Entry 5EWJ (X-ray diffraction, 2.77 A resolution); this record covers chains A and B.

== Chain A ==
Name: NMDA glutamate receptor subunit
Source organism: Xenopus laevis
Notes: fragment: Amino Terminal Domain
UniProt: Q91977 (Q91977_XENLA); residue numbers follow UniProt; this construct covers 23-408
Chain sequence (390 residues; row label = number of the first residue in the row):
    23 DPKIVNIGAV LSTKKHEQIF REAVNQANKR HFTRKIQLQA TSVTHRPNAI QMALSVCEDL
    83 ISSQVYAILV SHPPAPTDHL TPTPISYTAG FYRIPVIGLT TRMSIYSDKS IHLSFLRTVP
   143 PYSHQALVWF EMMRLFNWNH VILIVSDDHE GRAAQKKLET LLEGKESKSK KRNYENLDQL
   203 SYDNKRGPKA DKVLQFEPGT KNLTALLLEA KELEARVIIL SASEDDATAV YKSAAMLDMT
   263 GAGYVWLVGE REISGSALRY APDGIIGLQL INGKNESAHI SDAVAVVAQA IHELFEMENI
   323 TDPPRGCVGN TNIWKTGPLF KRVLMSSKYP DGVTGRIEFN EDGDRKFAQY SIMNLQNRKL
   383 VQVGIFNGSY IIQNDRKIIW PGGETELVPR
Unresolved in the structure: 97-101, 186-208, 408-412
Sequence notes: engineered mutation Gln-61 (Asn in Q91977), Gln-371 (Asn in Q91977); expression tag (409-412)
Disulfide bonds: Cys-79/Cys-329
Glycans and other covalent adducts: N-acetylglucosamine (NAG) linked to Asn-297, Asn-389
Ion coordination: Na+: Phe-137, Asp-364
Residues lining bound ligands: Ifenprodil (QEL; 4-[(1R,2S)-2-(4-benzylpiperidin-1-yl)-1-hydroxypropyl]phenol): Tyr-109, Thr-110, Gly-112, Phe-113, Arg-115, Lys-131, Ser-132, Ile-133, Leu-135
Reported in the primary citation:
  - binding site for Ifenprodil: Ser-132, Leu-135
  - mutagenesis - Y109S (<2-fold): unchanged binding to Ifenprodil
  - mutagenesis - L135W (5.9-fold): decreased binding to Ifenprodil
  - mutagenesis - L135H (>100-fold): abolished binding to Ifenprodil

== Chain B ==
Name: Glutamate receptor ionotropic, NMDA 2B
Source organism: Homo sapiens
Notes: fragment: Amino Terminal Domain
UniProt: Q13224 (NMDE2_HUMAN); residues 31-394 here = UniProt positions 31-394
Chain sequence (364 residues; each row starts with the number of its first residue):
    31 SPPSIGIAVI LVGTSDEVAI KDAHEKDDFH HLSVVPRVEL VAMNETDPKS IITRICDLMS
    91 DRKIQGVVFA DDTDQEAIAQ ILDFISAQTL TPILGIHGGS SMIMADKDES SMFFQFGPSI
   151 EQQASVMLNI MEEYDWYIFS IVTTYFPGYQ DFVNKIRSTI ENSFVGWELE EVLLLDMSLD
   211 DGDSKIQNQL KKLQSPIILL YCTKEEATYI FEVANSVGLT GYGYTWIVPS LVAGDTDTVP
   271 AEFPTGLISV SYDEWDYGLP ARVRDGIAII TTAASDMLSE HSFIPEPKSS CYNTHEKRIY
   331 QSNMLNRYLI NVTFEGRDLS FSEDGYQMHP KLVIILLNKE RKWERVGKWK DKSLQMKYYV
   391 WPRM
Unresolved in the structure: 31, 53-61, 394
Sequence notes: engineered mutation Asp-348 (Asn in Q13224)
Disulfide bonds: Cys-86/Cys-321
Glycans and other covalent adducts: N-acetylglucosamine (NAG) linked to Asn-74, Asn-341
Residues lining bound ligands: Ifenprodil (QEL; 4-[(1R,2S)-2-(4-benzylpiperidin-1-yl)-1-hydroxypropyl]phenol): Pro-78, Ala-107, Gln-110, Ile-111, Phe-114, Thr-174, Tyr-175, Phe-176, Pro-177, Thr-233, Glu-236
Curated features (UniProtKB/Swiss-Prot):
  - binding site (Zn(2+)): His-127, Glu-284
  - glycosylation (N-linked (GlcNAc...) asparagine): Asn-74, Asn-341
Reported in the primary citation:
  - binding site for Ifenprodil: Gln-110, Phe-114, Phe-176, Pro-177, Glu-236
  - mutagenesis - F114S (>100-fold), F176A, P177C (>100-fold), E236C: decreased binding to Ifenprodil
  - mutagenesis - Q110G, A135G: unchanged binding to Ifenprodil

== How chain A and chain B interact ==
Pairs across the interface - 51 pairs, chain A then chain B:
  Pro-69(A) / His-325(B)
  Asn-70(A) / Cys-321(B)  hydrogen bond (side chain-backbone)
  Asn-70(A) / Tyr-322(B)
  Asn-70(A) / Thr-324(B)  hydrogen bond
  Asn-70(A) / His-325(B)  hydrogen bond
  Ala-71(A) / Phe-114(B)
  Ala-71(A) / Gln-118(B)
  Ile-72(A) / Ile-82(B)  hydrophobic
  Ile-72(A) / Phe-114(B)  hydrophobic
  Ile-72(A) / Gln-118(B)
  Ile-72(A) / Thr-119(B)
  Ile-72(A) / Cys-321(B)  hydrophobic
  Gln-73(A) / Tyr-322(B)
  Ala-75(A) / Ile-82(B)  hydrophobic
  Leu-76(A) / Lys-79(B)
  Leu-76(A) / Ile-82(B)  hydrophobic
  Leu-76(A) / Thr-83(B)
  Cys-79(A) / Lys-79(B)
  Glu-80(A) / Lys-79(B)  salt bridge
  Pro-106(A) / Phe-114(B)  hydrophobic
  Phe-113(A) / Pro-78(B)
  Phe-113(A) / Ala-107(B)  hydrophobic
  Phe-113(A) / Ile-111(B)  hydrophobic
  Tyr-114(A) / Asp-77(B)
  Tyr-114(A) / Pro-78(B)
  Lys-131(A) / Tyr-175(B)
  Lys-131(A) / Asp-206(B)
  Ser-132(A) / Tyr-175(B)  hydrogen bond (side chain-backbone)
  Ser-132(A) / Pro-177(B)
  Ser-132(A) / Tyr-179(B)
  Leu-135(A) / Ser-208(B)
  Cys-329(A) / Asp-77(B)
  Cys-329(A) / Lys-79(B)
  Val-330(A) / Asp-77(B)
  Val-330(A) / Lys-79(B)
  Val-330(A) / Ser-80(B)
  Gly-331(A) / Glu-75(B)
  Gly-331(A) / Asp-77(B)  hydrogen bond (backbone-side chain)
  Asn-332(A) / Asp-77(B)
  Thr-333(A) / Thr-76(B)
  Thr-333(A) / Asp-77(B)
  Thr-333(A) / Gln-105(B)
  Pro-340(A) / Ser-208(B)
  Pro-340(A) / Leu-209(B)
  Pro-340(A) / Asp-210(B)
  Leu-341(A) / Asp-210(B)
  Lys-343(A) / Ser-208(B)  hydrogen bond
  Lys-343(A) / Leu-209(B)
  Arg-344(A) / Leu-209(B)
  Arg-344(A) / Asp-210(B)  salt bridge
  Arg-344(A) / Asp-213(B)  salt bridge
Interface residues without a listed pair, chain A (25 interface residues in all): Met-347
Interface residues without a listed pair, chain B (28 interface residues in all): Cys-86, Asn-323

== In short ==
Chain A and chain B form an interface of 25 and 28 residues respectively; the contacts include 6 hydrogen
bonds and 3 salt bridges. Polar pairs include Glu-80(A)/Lys-79(B), Arg-344(A)/Asp-210(B) and
Arg-344(A)/Asp-213(B). The paper reports a binding site for Ifenprodil at Ser-132(A), Leu-135(A) and
Gln-110(B) among others; F114S, F176A and P177C of chain B, among others, reduce binding to Ifenprodil; 9
substitutions were tested in all.
Chain A is NMDA glutamate receptor subunit (Xenopus laevis) and chain B is Glutamate receptor ionotropic, NMDA
2B (Homo sapiens); the structure, Crystal structure of amino terminal domains of the nmda receptor subunit
GLUN1 and GLUN2B in complex ..., was determined by X-ray diffraction together with 5EWL and 5EWM from the same
study.
